4Q4Z - chains C and G of the 8 polymer chains in the assembly; structure by X-ray diffraction, 2.90 A resolution.

# Chain C
Molecule: DNA-directed RNA polymerase subunit beta
Source organism: Thermus thermophilus
Notes: EC 2.7.7.6
Reference sequence: Q8RQE9 (RPOB_THET8); residues 1-1119 here = UniProt positions 1-1119
Chain sequence (1119 residues; each row starts with the number of its first residue):
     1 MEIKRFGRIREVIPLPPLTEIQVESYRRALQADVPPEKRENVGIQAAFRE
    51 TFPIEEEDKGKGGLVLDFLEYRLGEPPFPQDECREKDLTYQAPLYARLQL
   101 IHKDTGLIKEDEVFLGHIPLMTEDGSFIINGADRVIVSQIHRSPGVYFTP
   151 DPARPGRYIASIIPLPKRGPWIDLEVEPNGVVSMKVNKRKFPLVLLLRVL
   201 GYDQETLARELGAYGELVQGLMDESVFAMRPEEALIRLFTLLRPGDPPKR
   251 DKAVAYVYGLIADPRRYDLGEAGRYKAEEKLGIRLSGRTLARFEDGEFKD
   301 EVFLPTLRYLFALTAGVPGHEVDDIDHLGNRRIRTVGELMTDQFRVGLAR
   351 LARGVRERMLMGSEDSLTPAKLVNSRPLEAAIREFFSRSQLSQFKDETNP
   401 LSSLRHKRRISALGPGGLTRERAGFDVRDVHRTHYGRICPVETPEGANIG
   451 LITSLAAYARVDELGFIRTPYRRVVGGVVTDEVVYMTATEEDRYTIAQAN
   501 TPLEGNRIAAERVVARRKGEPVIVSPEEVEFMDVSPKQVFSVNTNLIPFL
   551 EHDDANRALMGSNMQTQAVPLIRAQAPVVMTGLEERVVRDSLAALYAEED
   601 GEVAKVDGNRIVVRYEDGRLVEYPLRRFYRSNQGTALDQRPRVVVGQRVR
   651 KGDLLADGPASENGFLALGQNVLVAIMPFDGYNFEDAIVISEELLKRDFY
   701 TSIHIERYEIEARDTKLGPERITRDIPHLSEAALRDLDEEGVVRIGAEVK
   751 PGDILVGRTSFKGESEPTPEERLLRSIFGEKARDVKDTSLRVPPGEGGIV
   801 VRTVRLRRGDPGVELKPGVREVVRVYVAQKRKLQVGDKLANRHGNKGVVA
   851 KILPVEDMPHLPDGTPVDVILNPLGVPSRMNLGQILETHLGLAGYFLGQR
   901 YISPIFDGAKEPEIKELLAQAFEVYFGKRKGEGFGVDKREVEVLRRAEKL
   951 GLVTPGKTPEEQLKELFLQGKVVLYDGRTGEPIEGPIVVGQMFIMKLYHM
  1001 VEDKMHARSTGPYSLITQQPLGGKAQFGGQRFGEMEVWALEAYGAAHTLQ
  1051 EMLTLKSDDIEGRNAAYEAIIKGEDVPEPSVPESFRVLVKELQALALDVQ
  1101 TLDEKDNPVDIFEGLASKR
Not modelled in the structure: 57-62, 1119
Residues lining bound ligands:
  - CMPcPP (2TM; 5'-O-[(S)-hydroxy{[(S)-hydroxy(phosphonooxy)phosphoryl]methyl}phosphoryl]cytidine): Glu445, Arg557, Arg879
  - ATP (adenosine-5'-triphosphate): Gln567, Lys838, Lys846, His999, Lys1004

# Chain G
Molecule: 22-nt DNA strand
Sequence (22 nucleotides; row label = number of the first residue in the row):
     1 CCTGCATCCGTGAGTGCAGCCA
Not modelled in the structure: 1-2, 21-22

# Chain C / chain G interface
Residue-residue contacts - 8 pairs, chain C then chain G:
  Glu421(C) with DA13(G), base contact
  Gly1023(C) with DA18(G), phosphate contact
  Lys1024(C) with DA18(G), hydrogen bond to the phosphate
  Gln1030(C) with DC17(G), phosphate contact
  Arg1031(C) with DG16(G), salt bridge to the phosphate; DC17(G), hydrogen bond to the phosphate
  Gly1033(C) with DG16(G), phosphate contact
  Met1035(C) with DT15(G), sugar contact
Interface residues without a listed pair, chain C (9 interface residues in all): Gly1029, Glu1036

# In short
9 residues of chain C face 5 of chain G across their interface, with 2 hydrogen bonds and 1 salt bridge. Polar
pairs include Lys1024(C)-DA18(G), Arg1031(C)-DC17(G) and Arg1031(C)-DG16(G). Bound to chain C: ATP and CMPcPP.
Chain C is DNA-directed RNA polymerase subunit beta (Thermus thermophilus) and chain G is a 22-nt DNA strand;
the structure, Thermus thermophilus RNA polymerase de novo transcription initiation complex, was determined by
X-ray diffraction, deposited together with 4Q5S.
